PDB entry 3KEJ | X-ray diffraction, 2.30 A resolution | chain A

== Chain A ==
Molecule: Collagenase 3
Source organism: Homo sapiens
Notes: EC 3.4.24.-; fragment: catalytic domain
UniProt: P45452 (MMP13_HUMAN); numbering as in UniProt (aligned over 104-270)
Amino-acid sequence (167 residues; each row starts with the number of its first residue):
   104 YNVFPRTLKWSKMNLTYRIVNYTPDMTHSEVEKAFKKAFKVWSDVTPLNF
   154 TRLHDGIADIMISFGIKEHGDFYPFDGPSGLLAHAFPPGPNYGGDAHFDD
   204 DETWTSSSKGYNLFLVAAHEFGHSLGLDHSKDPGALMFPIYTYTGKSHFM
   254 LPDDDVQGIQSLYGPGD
Not modelled in the structure: 267-270
Ion coordination: Ca2+ site 1: Asp128, Asp203, Glu205; Ca2+ site 2: Asp162, Asn194, Gly196, Asp198; Zn2+ site 1: His172, Asp174, His187, His200; Ca2+ site 3: Asp179, Gly180, Ser182, Leu184, Asp202, Glu205; Zn2+ site 2: His222, His226, His232
Residues lining bound ligands: 3EJ (4-[(5-{2-[(3-fluorobenzyl)carbamoyl]pyridin-4-yl}-2H-tetrazol-2-yl)methyl]benzoic acid): Lys140, Asn215, Phe217, Leu218, Val219, His222, Gly237, Ala238, Leu239, Phe241, Pro242, Ile243, Tyr244, Thr245, Tyr246, Thr247, Gly248, Lys249, Ser250, His251, Phe252, Pro255
Swiss-Prot annotation at these positions:
  - active site: Glu223
  - binding site (Ca(2+)): Asp128, Asp162, Asp179, Gly180, Ser182, Leu184, Asn194, Gly196, Asp198, Asp202, Asp203, Glu205
  - binding site (Zn(2+)): His172, Asp174, His187, His200, His222, His226, His232, Met240
  - glycosylation (N-linked (GlcNAc...) asparagine): Asn117, Asn152

== In short ==
Ligands of chain A: compound 3EJ. Asp128, Asp203 and Glu205 coordinate Ca2+ site 1. Asp162, Asn194, Gly196 and
Asp198 form the Ca2+ site 2. From UniProt: active-site residue Glu223, 12 Ca2+-binding residues and 8
Zn2+-binding residues.
Chain A is Collagenase 3 (Homo sapiens); the structure, Crystal Structure of Human MMP-13 complexed with a
(pyridin-4-yl)-2H-tetrazole compound, was determined by X-ray diffraction (same publication as 3KEC and 3KEK).
